PDB entry 6NE3 | electron microscopy, 3.90 A resolution | chains G and J of the 11 polymer chains in the assembly

[Chain G]
Molecule: Histone H2A type 1
Organism: Xenopus laevis
UniProtKB: P06897 (H2A1_XENLA); residues 0-129 here correspond to UniProt positions 1-130 (UniProt number = residue number + 1)
Sequence (130 residues; row label = number of the first residue in the row; numbering starts at 0):
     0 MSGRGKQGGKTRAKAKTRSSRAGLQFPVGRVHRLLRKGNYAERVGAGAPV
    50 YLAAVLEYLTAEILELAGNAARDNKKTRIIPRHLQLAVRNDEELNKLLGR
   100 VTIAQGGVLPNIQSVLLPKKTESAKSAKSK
Disordered / not traced: 0-10, 120-129
Sequence notes: engineered mutation Arg-99 (Gly100 in P06897)
Curated features (UniProtKB/Swiss-Prot):
  - modified residue: Ser-1 (N-acetylserine), Lys-5 (N6-(2-hydroxyisobutyryl)lysine), Lys-9 (N6-(2-hydroxyisobutyryl)lysine), Lys-36 (N6-(2-hydroxyisobutyryl)lysine), Lys-74 (N6-(2-hydroxyisobutyryl)lysine), Lys-75 (N6-(2-hydroxyisobutyryl)lysine), Lys-95 (N6-(2-hydroxyisobutyryl)lysine), Gln-104 (N5-methylglutamine), Lys-118 (N6-(2-hydroxyisobutyryl)lysine)
  - cross-link (Glycyl lysine isopeptide (Lys-Gly)): Lys-13 (interchain with G-Cter in ubiquitin), Lys-15 (interchain with G-Cter in ubiquitin), Lys-119 (interchain with G-Cter in ubiquitin)

[Chain J]
Molecule: 156-nt DNA strand
Organism: Xenopus laevis
Sequence (156 nucleotides; each row starts with the number of its first residue; numbering starts at 0):
     0 CTGGAGAATCCCGGTGCCGAGGCCGCTCAATTGGTCGTAGACAGCTCTAG
    50 CACCGCTTAAACGCACGTACGCGCTGTCCCCCGCGTTTTAACCGCCAAGG
   100 GGATTACTCCCTAGTCTCCAGGCACGTGTCAGATATATACATCCTGTGCA
   150 TGTATT

[How chain G and chain J interact]
Contacting residue pairs - 15 pairs, chain G then chain J:
  Arg-29(G) / DA123(J)  phosphate contact
  Arg-29(G) / DC124(J)  salt bridge to the phosphate
  Arg-35(G) / DT114(J)  phosphate contact
  Glu-41(G) / DT114(J)  phosphate contact
  Arg-42(G) / DG113(J)  sugar contact
  Arg-42(G) / DT114(J)  phosphate contact
  Val-43(G) / DG113(J)  sugar contact
  Val-43(G) / DT114(J)  hydrogen bond to the phosphate
  Gly-44(G) / DG113(J)  phosphate contact
  Ala-45(G) / DG113(J)  phosphate contact
  Lys-75(G) / DT133(J)  phosphate contact
  Lys-75(G) / DA134(J)  salt bridge to the phosphate
  Thr-76(G) / DT133(J)  hydrogen bond to the phosphate
  Arg-77(G) / DA132(J)  sugar contact
  Arg-77(G) / DT133(J)  hydrogen bond to the phosphate
Interface residues without a listed pair, chain G (13 interface residues in all): Thr-16, His-31, Lys-74
Interface residues without a listed pair, chain J (8 interface residues in all): DC122

[Overview]
The interface between chain G and chain J involves 13 residues on one side and 8 on the other, with 3 hydrogen
bonds and 2 salt bridges. Among the polar pairs are Val-43(G)/DT114(J), Thr-76(G)/DT133(J) and
Arg-77(G)/DT133(J).
Here chain G is Histone H2A type 1 and chain J is a 156-nt DNA strand, both from Xenopus laevis. Entry 6NE3
(Cryo-EM structure of singly-bound SNF2h-nucleosome complex with SNF2h bound at SHL-2) was determined by
electron microscopy.
